PDB entry 3QFP | X-ray diffraction, 2.26 A resolution | chain A

[Chain A]
Molecule: 78 kDa glucose-regulated protein homolog
Organism: Saccharomyces cerevisiae
UniProtKB: P16474 (GRP78_YEAST); residue numbers follow UniProt; this construct covers 43-426
Chain sequence (390 residues; numbered 37 to 426; the number before each row is that of its first residue):
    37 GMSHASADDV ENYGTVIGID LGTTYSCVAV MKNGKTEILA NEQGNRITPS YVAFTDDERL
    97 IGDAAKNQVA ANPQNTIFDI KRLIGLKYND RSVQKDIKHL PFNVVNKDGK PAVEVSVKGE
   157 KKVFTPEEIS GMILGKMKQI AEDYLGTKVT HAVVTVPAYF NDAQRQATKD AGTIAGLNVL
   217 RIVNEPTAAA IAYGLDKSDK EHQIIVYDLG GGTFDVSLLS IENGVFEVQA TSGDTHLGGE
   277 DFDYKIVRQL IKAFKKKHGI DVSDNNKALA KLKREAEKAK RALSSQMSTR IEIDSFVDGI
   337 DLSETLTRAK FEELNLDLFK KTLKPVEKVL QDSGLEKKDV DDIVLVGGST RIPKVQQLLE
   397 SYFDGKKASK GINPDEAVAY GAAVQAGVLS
Disordered / not traced: 37-48, 68-70, 134-135, 234-235, 289-291, 426
Sequence notes: expression tag (37-42)
Curated features (UniProtKB/Swiss-Prot):
  - binding site (ATP): Gly58 to Tyr61, Lys117, Gly247 to Thr249, Glu313 to Ser320, Gly384 to Arg387

[In short]
UniProt lists 20 ATP-binding residues.
Chain A is 78 kDa glucose-regulated protein homolog (Saccharomyces cerevisiae); the structure, Crystal
structure of yeast Hsp70 (Bip/Kar2) ATPase domain, was determined by X-ray diffraction together with 3QFU and
3QML from the same study.
